Entry 1SQG (X-ray diffraction, 1.65 A resolution); this record covers chain A.

== Chain A ==
Protein: SUN protein
Organism: Escherichia coli
UniProtKB: P36929 (RSMB_ECOLI); residues 1-429 here = UniProt positions 1-429
Chain sequence (429 residues; numbered 1 to 429; the number before each row is that of its first residue):
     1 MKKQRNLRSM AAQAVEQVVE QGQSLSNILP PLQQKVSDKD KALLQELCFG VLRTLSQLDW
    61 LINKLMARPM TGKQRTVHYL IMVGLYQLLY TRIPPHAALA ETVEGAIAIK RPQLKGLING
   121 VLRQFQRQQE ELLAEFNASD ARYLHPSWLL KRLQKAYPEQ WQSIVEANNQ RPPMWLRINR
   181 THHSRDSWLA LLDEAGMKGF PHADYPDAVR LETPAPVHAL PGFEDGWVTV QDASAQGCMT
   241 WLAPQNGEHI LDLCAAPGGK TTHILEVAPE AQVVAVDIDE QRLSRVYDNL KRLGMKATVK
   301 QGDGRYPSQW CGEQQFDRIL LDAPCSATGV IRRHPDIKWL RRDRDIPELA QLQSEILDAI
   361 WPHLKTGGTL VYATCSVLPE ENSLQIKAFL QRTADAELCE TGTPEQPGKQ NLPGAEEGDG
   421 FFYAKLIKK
Not modelled in the structure: 1-4, 429
Swiss-Prot annotation at these positions:
  - active site: Cys375 (Nucleophile)
  - binding site (S-adenosyl-L-methionine): Cys254 to Lys260, Asp277, Asp303, Asp322
  - mutagenesis: Cys325 (C325A: Reduces activity 3-fold), Cys375 (C375A: Loss of activity)
From the paper describing this entry:
  - catalytic residues: Cys375
  - catalytic residues: Cys325 (proposed by the authors, not directly observed)
  - mutagenesis - C325A (3-fold): decreased catalytic activity (citing earlier work)

== Overview ==
Curated annotation (UniProt) lists active-site residue Cys375, 10 S-adenosyl-L-methionine-binding residues and
2 mutagenesis sites. From the paper: catalytic residues Cys375 and Cys325; C325A reduces catalytic activity.
Chain A is SUN protein (Escherichia coli); the structure, The crystal structure of the E. coli Fmu apoenzyme
at 1.65 A resolution, was determined by X-ray diffraction, deposited together with 1SQF.
